PDB entry 6EZN | electron microscopy, 3.30 A resolution | chains C and F of the 8 polymer chains in the assembly

Chain C:
Protein: Dolichyl-diphosphooligosaccharide--protein glycosyltransferase subunit 3
Source organism: Saccharomyces cerevisiae (strain ATCC 204508 / S288c)
Notes: EC 2.4.99.18
Reference sequence: P48439 (OST3_YEAST); numbering as in UniProt (aligned over 1-350)
Amino-acid sequence (350 residues; row label = number of the first residue in the row):
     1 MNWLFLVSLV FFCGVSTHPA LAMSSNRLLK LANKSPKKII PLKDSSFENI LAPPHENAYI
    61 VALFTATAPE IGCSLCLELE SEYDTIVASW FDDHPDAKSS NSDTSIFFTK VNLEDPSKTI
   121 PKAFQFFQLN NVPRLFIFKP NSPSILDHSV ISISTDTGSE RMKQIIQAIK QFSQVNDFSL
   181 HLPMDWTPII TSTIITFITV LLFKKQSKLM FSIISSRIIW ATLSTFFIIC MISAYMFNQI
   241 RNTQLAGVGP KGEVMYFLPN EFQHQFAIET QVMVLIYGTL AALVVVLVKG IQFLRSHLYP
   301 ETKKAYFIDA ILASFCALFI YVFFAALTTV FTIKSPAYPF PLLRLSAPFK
Disordered / not traced: 1-215, 248-255, 344-350

Chain F:
Protein: Dolichyl-diphosphooligosaccharide--protein glycosyltransferase subunit STT3
Source organism: Saccharomyces cerevisiae (strain ATCC 204508 / S288c)
Notes: EC 2.4.99.18
Reference sequence: P39007 (STT3_YEAST); residues 1-718 here = UniProt positions 1-718
Amino-acid sequence (718 residues; each row starts with the number of its first residue):
     1 MGSDRSCVLS VFQTILKLVI FVAIFGAAIS SRLFAVIKFE SIIHEFDPWF NYRATKYLVN
    61 NSFYKFLNWF DDRTWYPLGR VTGGTLYPGL MTTSAFIWHA LRNWLGLPID IRNVCVLFAP
   121 LFSGVTAWAT YEFTKEIKDA SAGLLAAGFI AIVPGYISRS VAGSYDNEAI AITLLMVTFM
   181 FWIKAQKTGS IMHATCAALF YFYMVSAWGG YVFITNLIPL HVFLLILMGR YSSKLYSAYT
   241 TWYAIGTVAS MQIPFVGFLP IRSNDHMAAL GVFGLIQIVA FGDFVKGQIS TAKFKVIMMV
   301 SLFLILVLGV VGLSALTYMG LIAPWTGRFY SLWDTNYAKI HIPIIASVSE HQPVSWPAFF
   361 FDTHFLIWLF PAGVFLLFLD LKDEHVFVIA YSVLCSYFAG VMVRLMLTLT PVICVSAAVA
   421 LSKIFDIYLD FKTSDRKYAI KPAALLAKLI VSGSFIFYLY LFVFHSTWVT RTAYSSPSVV
   481 LPSQTPDGKL ALIDDFREAY YWLRMNSDED SKVAAWWDYG YQIGGMADRT TLVDNNTWNN
   541 THIAIVGKAM ASPEEKSYEI LKEHDVDYVL VIFGGLIGFG GDDINKFLWM IRISEGIWPE
   601 EIKERDFYTA EGEYRVDARA SETMRNSLLY KMSYKDFPQL FNGGQATDRV RQQMITPLDV
   661 PPLDYFDEVF TSENWMVRIY QLKKDDAQGR TLRDVGELTR SSTKTRRSIK RPELGLRV
Disordered / not traced: 1-5, 299-351, 433-439, 486-488
Covalently attached groups: glycan linked to Asn539
Residues lining bound ligands:
  - palmitoyl-linoleoyl phosphatidylcholine (CPL; 1-palmitoyl-2-linoleoyl-sn-glycero-3-phosphocholine), molecule 1: Val22, Phe25, Gly26, Ile29, Ser30, Leu33, Ile37
  - palmitoyl-linoleoyl phosphatidylcholine (CPL), molecule 2: Ile29, Leu33, Val36, Ile37, Ser41, Ile97, Leu101, Leu105, Leu107, Ile109, Arg112, Asn113, Val114, Leu117, Leu121
  - palmitoyl-linoleoyl phosphatidylcholine (CPL), molecule 3: Leu67, Pro88, Thr92, Thr93, Leu199, Phe202, Tyr203, Ser206, Gln252, Ile253, Pro254
  - palmitoyl-linoleoyl phosphatidylcholine (CPL), molecule 4: Leu105, Leu107, Ile109
  - phosphatidylethanolamine (PTY): Leu58, Asn61, Ser62, Phe63, Thr92, Ala95, Phe96, His99, Trp104, Leu199, Phe202, Tyr203
UniProt features mapped onto this chain:
  - region: Trp516 to Asp518 (Interacts with target acceptor peptide in protein substrate)
  - motif: Glu45 to Asp47 (DXD motif 1), Asp166 to Glu168 (DXD motif 2), Ser347 to Glu350 (SVSE motif), Trp516 to Gly520 (WWDYG motif), Asp583 to Met590 (DK motif)
  - binding site (Mn(2+)): Asp47, Asp166, Glu168
  - binding site (dolichyl diphosphooligosaccharide): Arg404, Tyr521
  - site: Asp47 (Interacts with target acceptor peptide in protein substrate), Arg159 (Important for catalytic activity), Glu350 (Interacts with target acceptor peptide in protein substrate), Lys586 (Interacts with target acceptor peptide in protein substrate)
  - glycosylation (N-linked (GlcNAc...) asparagine): Asn60, Asn535, Asn539 (high mannose)
From the paper describing this entry:
  - post-translational modification sites: Asn539
  - catalytic residues: Asp47, Lys586 (by similarity / conservation)
  - specificity-determining residues: Glu45
  - mutagenesis - D47A, D166A, E168Q, E350A, R404A: abolished growth
  - mutagenesis - K586A: decreased growth in response to in the absence of LmSTT3D
  - mutagenesis - D47A, D166A, E168Q, E350A, R404A, K586A: unchanged stability
  - binding site for N-acetylglucosamine: Asn539

Chain C / chain F interface:
Residue-residue contacts (85):
  Arg217(C) with Phe378(F); Leu379(F)
  Ala221(C) with Phe375(F); Phe378(F), hydrophobic
  Thr222(C) with Phe375(F)
  Ser224(C) with Phe378(F); Val393(F)
  Thr225(C) with Pro371(F); Phe375(F)
  Phe227(C) with Val393(F)
  Ile228(C) with Phe370(F), hydrophobic; Pro371(F), hydrophobic; Val374(F), hydrophobic
  Ile229(C) with Pro371(F), hydrophobic
  Met231(C) with Ser396(F); Tyr397(F), hydrophobic
  Ile232(C) with Phe359(F); Ile367(F); Phe370(F), hydrophobic; Ser396(F)
  Ala234(C) with Val354(F); Ser355(F); Trp356(F)
  Met236(C) with Pro353(F); Tyr397(F), hydrophobic; Val401(F), hydrophobic
  Phe237(C) with Pro353(F), hydrophobic; Val354(F)
  Ile240(C) with Pro353(F), hydrophobic
  Phe262(C) with Ser355(F); Pro357(F); Ala358(F)
  Gln263(C) with Ser355(F), hydrogen bond (backbone-side chain)
  Gln265(C) with Ser355(F); Trp356(F)
  Glu269(C) with Trp356(F), hydrogen bond
  Met273(C) with Trp356(F), hydrophobic
  Leu280(C) with Trp368(F), hydrophobic
  Ala281(C) with Pro371(F), hydrophobic; Ala372(F)
  Val284(C) with Trp368(F), hydrophobic; Leu369(F), hydrophobic; Ala372(F), hydrophobic; Ile424(F), hydrophobic
  Val285(C) with Phe375(F), hydrophobic; Leu376(F), hydrophobic
  Leu287(C) with Ile424(F), hydrophobic; Ile427(F); Tyr428(F), hydrogen bond (backbone-side chain); Val451(F), hydrophobic
  Val288(C) with Leu376(F), hydrophobic; Ile424(F), hydrophobic; Ile427(F)
  Lys289(C) with Leu379(F)
  Ile291(C) with Tyr428(F)
  Tyr306(C) with Lys441(F)
  Ala310(C) with Ala447(F)
  Ala313(C) with Tyr428(F)
  Ser314(C) with Ile450(F)
  Ala317(C) with Val451(F), hydrophobic
  Ile320(C) with Trp368(F), hydrophobic; Phe455(F), hydrophobic; Tyr458(F)
  Tyr321(C) with Tyr458(F)
  Phe324(C) with His364(F); Trp368(F); Tyr458(F), hydrophobic
  Leu327(C) with Phe360(F), hydrophobic; Trp368(F)
  Thr328(C) with Phe360(F)
  Val330(C) with Trp356(F), hydrophobic
  Phe331(C) with Pro357(F); Phe360(F), hydrophobic; Phe361(F), hydrophobic
  Lys334(C) with Trp356(F); Pro357(F)
  Ala337(C) with Trp468(F)
  Tyr338(C) with His364(F), hydrogen bond; His465(F), hydrogen bond; Trp468(F), hydrophobic
  Pro339(C) with Trp468(F)
  Phe340(C) with Leu461(F), hydrophobic; Phe464(F), hydrophobic
  Leu342(C) with Phe457(F), hydrophobic; Leu461(F), hydrophobic
Other interface residues (no listed pair), chain C (52 interface residues in all): Ile218, Trp220, Ser233, Arg241, Phe257, Tyr277, Phe307
Other interface residues (no listed pair), chain F (47 interface residues in all): Arg230, Phe365, Leu381, Ser392, Gly400, Lys423, Ala443, Ala444

Overview:
52 residues of chain C and 47 residues of chain F are in contact; the contacts include 5 hydrogen bonds. Polar
pairs include Gln263(C)-Ser355(F), Glu269(C)-Trp356(F) and Leu287(C)-Tyr428(F). The paper reports catalytic
residues Asp47(F) and Lys586(F); D47A, D166A and E168Q of chain F, among others, abolish growth; 6
substitutions were tested in all.
Chain C is Dolichyl-diphosphooligosaccharide--protein glycosyltransferase subunit 3 and chain F is
Dolichyl-diphosphooligosaccharide--protein glycosyltransferase subunit STT3, both from Saccharomyces
cerevisiae (strain ATCC 204508 / S288c); the structure, Cryo-EM structure of the yeast
oligosaccharyltransferase (OST) complex, was determined by electron microscopy.
